6F6W - chains A and B of the 5 polymer chains in the assembly; structure by electron microscopy, 3.81 A resolution.

# Chain A (and B)
Molecule: DNA-directed RNA polymerase subunit alpha
From: Mycolicibacterium smegmatis MC2 155
Notes: EC 2.7.7.6; chain B of this document is another copy of the same molecule, construct and numbering; everything in this record applies to it too
UniProt: A0QSL8 (RPOA_MYCS2); residue numbers follow UniProt; this construct covers 1-350
Chain sequence (350 residues; numbered 1 to 350; the number before each row is that of its first residue):
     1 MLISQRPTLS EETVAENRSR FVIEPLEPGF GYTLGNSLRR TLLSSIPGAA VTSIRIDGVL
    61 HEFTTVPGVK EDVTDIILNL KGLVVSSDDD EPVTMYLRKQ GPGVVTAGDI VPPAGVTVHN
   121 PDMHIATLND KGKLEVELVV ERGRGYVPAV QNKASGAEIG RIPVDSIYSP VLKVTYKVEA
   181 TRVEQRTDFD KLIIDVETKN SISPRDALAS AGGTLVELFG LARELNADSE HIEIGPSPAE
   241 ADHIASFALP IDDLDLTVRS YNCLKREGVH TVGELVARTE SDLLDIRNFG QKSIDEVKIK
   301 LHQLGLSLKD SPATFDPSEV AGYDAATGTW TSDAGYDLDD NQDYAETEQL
Disordered / not traced: 222-350 (chain B: 234-350)

# Interface between chain A and chain B
Residue-residue contacts (66):
  Met1(A) - Arg142(B)  hydrogen bond (backbone-backbone)
  Leu2(A) - Asp90(B)
  Leu2(A) - Arg142(B)
  Leu2(A) - Gly143(B)
  Arg6(A) - Glu217(B)
  Pro7(A) - Leu218(B)  hydrophobic
  Leu9(A) - Leu221(B)
  Leu9(A) - Ala222(B)
  Leu9(A) - Leu225(B)  hydrophobic
  Glu11(A) - Leu225(B)
  Leu26(A) - Leu218(B)  hydrophobic
  Glu27(A) - Ser44(B)
  Glu27(A) - Arg144(B)  salt bridge
  Gly29(A) - Arg40(B)  hydrogen bond (backbone-side chain)
  Phe30(A) - Arg40(B)
  Phe30(A) - Thr41(B)
  Phe30(A) - Leu218(B)  hydrophobic
  Thr33(A) - Asn36(B)  hydrogen bond
  Thr33(A) - Ser37(B)  hydrogen bond (side chain-backbone)
  Thr33(A) - Arg40(B)
  Leu34(A) - Leu218(B)  hydrophobic
  Leu34(A) - Phe219(B)  hydrophobic
  Ser37(A) - Thr33(B)  hydrogen bond (side chain-backbone)
  Ser37(A) - Phe219(B)
  Leu38(A) - Phe219(B)  hydrophobic
  Arg40(A) - Gly29(B)  hydrogen bond (side chain-backbone)
  Arg40(A) - Tyr32(B)
  Arg40(A) - Thr33(B)
  Ser45(A) - Phe30(B)
  Ser45(A) - His231(B)  hydrogen bond
  Pro47(A) - Met1(B)
  Pro47(A) - Ser229(B)
  Arg144(A) - Leu2(B)
  Arg144(A) - Ile3(B)
  Arg144(A) - Glu27(B)  salt bridge
  Arg144(A) - His231(B)
  Asp206(A) - Asn226(B)
  Ala209(A) - Ala222(B)
  Ala209(A) - Arg223(B)
  Ala209(A) - Leu225(B)  hydrophobic
  Ala209(A) - Asn226(B)
  Ser210(A) - Ser229(B)  hydrogen bond (side chain-backbone)
  Gly212(A) - Phe219(B)
  Gly212(A) - Ala222(B)
  Gly213(A) - Arg223(B)
  Gly213(A) - Glu230(B)
  Thr214(A) - Glu230(B)
  Thr214(A) - His231(B)  hydrogen bond
  Leu215(A) - Phe219(B)  hydrophobic
  Val216(A) - Val216(B)  hydrophobic
  Val216(A) - Phe219(B)
  Val216(A) - Gly220(B)
  Val216(A) - Arg223(B)
  Glu217(A) - Arg223(B)  salt bridge
  Glu217(A) - His231(B)
  Glu217(A) - Ile232(B)
  Glu217(A) - Glu233(B)  hydrogen bond (side chain-backbone)
  Leu218(A) - Phe30(B)  hydrophobic
  Leu218(A) - Leu34(B)  hydrophobic
  Phe219(A) - Leu34(B)  hydrophobic
  Phe219(A) - Ser37(B)
  Phe219(A) - Leu215(B)  hydrophobic
  Phe219(A) - Phe219(B)  hydrophobic
  Leu221(A) - Ala209(B)
  Leu221(A) - Gly212(B)
  Leu221(A) - Gly213(B)
Interface residues without a listed pair, chain A (37 interface residues in all): Pro28, Arg142, Gly143, Gln185, Arg205, Leu208, Gly220
Interface residues without a listed pair, chain B (44 interface residues in all): Ser4, Leu9, Leu38, Ser45, Glu141, Asn152, Ala227

# Summary
37 residues of chain A and 44 residues of chain B are in contact, with 10 hydrogen bonds and 3 salt bridges.
Among the polar pairs are Glu27(A)-Arg144(B), Glu217(A)-Arg223(B) and Gly29(A)-Arg40(B).
Both chains are DNA-directed RNA polymerase subunit alpha (Mycolicibacterium smegmatis MC2 155). Entry 6F6W
(Structure of Mycobacterium smegmatis RNA polymerase core) was determined by electron microscopy (same
publication as 6EYD).
